Entry 6A67 (X-ray diffraction, 2.33 A resolution); this record covers chains L and A of the 3 polymer chains in the assembly.

[Chain L]
Protein: FLD21.140 Light Chain
From: Homo sapiens
Sequence (217 residues; row label = number of the first residue in the row):
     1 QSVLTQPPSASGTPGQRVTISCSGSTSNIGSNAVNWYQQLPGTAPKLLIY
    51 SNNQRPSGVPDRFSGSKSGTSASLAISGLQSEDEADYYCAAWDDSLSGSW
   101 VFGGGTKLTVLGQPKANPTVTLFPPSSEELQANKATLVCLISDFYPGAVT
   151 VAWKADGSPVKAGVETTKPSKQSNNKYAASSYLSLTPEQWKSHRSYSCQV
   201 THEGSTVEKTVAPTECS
Unresolved in the structure: 1-2, 215-217
Disulfide bonds: Cys-22/Cys-89, Cys-139/Cys-198

[Chain A]
Protein: Hemagglutinin
From: Influenza A virus (A/Thailand/1(KAN-1)/2004(H5N1))
UniProtKB: Q6Q794 (Q6Q794_9INFA); residues 45-268 here correspond to UniProt positions 64-287 (UniProt number = residue number + 19)
Sequence (230 residues; each row starts with the number of its first residue):
    45 DGVKPLILRDCSVAGWLLGNPMCDEFINVPEWSYIVEKANPVNDLCYPGD
    95 FNDYEELKHLLSRINHFEKIQIIPKSSWSSHEASLGVSSACPYQRKSSFF
   145 RNVVWLIKKNSTYPTIKRSYNNTNQEDLLVLWGIHHPNDAAEQTKLYQNP
   195 TTYISVGTSTLNQRLVPRIATRSKVNGQSGRMEFFWTILKPNDAINFESN
   245 GNFIAPEYAYKIVKKGDSTIMKSEHHHHHH
Unresolved in the structure: 45-48, 69-73, 259-274
Construct notes: expression tag (269-274)
Disulfide bonds: Cys-55/Cys-67, Cys-90/Cys-135
Covalently attached groups: N-acetylglucosamine (NAG) linked to Asn-154, Asn-165

[How chain L and chain A interact]
Pairs across the interface (5):
  Ser-31(L) / Lys-218(A)
  Tyr-50(L) / Arg-139(A)  hydrogen bond
  Gln-54(L) / Arg-139(A)
  Ser-97(L) / Ala-185(A)
  Ser-97(L) / Lys-189(A)  hydrogen bond (backbone-side chain)
Other interface residues (no listed pair), chain L (5 interface residues in all): Trp-92

[Overview]
5 residues of chain L face 4 of chain A across their interface; the contacts include 2 hydrogen bonds. Among
the polar pairs are Tyr-50(L)/Arg-139(A) and Ser-97(L)/Lys-189(A). Covalently linked N-acetylglucosamine: at
Asn-154(A) and Asn-165(A).
Here chain L is FLD21.140 Light Chain (Homo sapiens) and chain A is Hemagglutinin (Influenza A virus
(A/Thailand/1(KAN-1)/2004(H5N1))). Entry 6A67 (Crystal structure of influenza A virus H5 hemagglutinin
globular head in complex with the Fab of ...) was determined by X-ray diffraction.
